PDB entry 3PJV | X-ray diffraction, 1.77 A resolution | chains D and F

Chain D (and F):
Molecule: Cyclic dimeric GMP binding protein
Organism: Pseudomonas fluorescens
Notes: chain F of this document is another copy of the same molecule, construct and numbering; everything in this record applies to it too
UniProt: Q3KK31 (Q3KK31_PSEPF); residue numbers follow UniProt; this construct covers 22-151
Chain sequence (130 residues; each row starts with the number of its first residue):
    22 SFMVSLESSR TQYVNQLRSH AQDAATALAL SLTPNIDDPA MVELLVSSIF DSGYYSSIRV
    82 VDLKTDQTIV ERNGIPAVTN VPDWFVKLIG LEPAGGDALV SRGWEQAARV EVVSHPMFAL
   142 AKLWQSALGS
Unresolved in the structure: 22, 151 (chain F: 22-23, 151)
Modified positions: Mse-24 (selenomethionine; parent Met); Mse-62 (selenomethionine; parent Met); Mse-138 (selenomethionine; parent Met)
From the paper describing this entry:
  - mutagenesis - W125E: abolished binding to LapG
  - mutagenesis - W125E: abolished signaling

Interface between chain D and chain F:
Contacting residue pairs (154):
  Ser-30(D) with Leu-144(F)
  Arg-31(D) with Ile-110(F), hydrogen bond (side chain-backbone); Gly-111(F), hydrogen bond (side chain-backbone); Leu-112(F)
  Tyr-34(D) with Lys-143(F); Leu-144(F), hydrophobic
  Val-35(D) with Leu-112(F), hydrophobic
  Gln-37(D) with Asp-72(F); Ser-73(F)
  Leu-38(D) with Tyr-75(F); Ala-115(F), hydrophobic; Ser-135(F); His-136(F); Pro-137(F), hydrophobic; Ala-140(F), hydrophobic
  Arg-39(D) with Ala-115(F); Gly-116(F)
  His-41(D) with Tyr-75(F); Ser-135(F), hydrogen bond
  Ala-42(D) with Ala-115(F); Gly-116(F); Gly-117(F); Val-133(F); Ser-135(F), hydrogen bond (backbone-side chain)
  Gln-43(D) with Gly-117(F); Asp-118(F), hydrogen bond (side chain-backbone)
  Ala-46(D) with Gly-117(F); Asp-118(F); Ala-119(F); Val-133(F), hydrophobic
  Thr-47(D) with Ala-119(F)
  Leu-49(D) with Val-131(F), hydrophobic
  Ala-50(D) with Ala-119(F), hydrophobic; Leu-120(F); Val-121(F); Val-131(F), hydrophobic
  Leu-53(D) with Val-131(F), hydrophobic
  Thr-54(D) with Val-121(F); Ser-122(F)
  Ile-57(D) with Arg-123(F)
  Asp-58(D) with Arg-123(F), salt bridge
  Asp-72(D) with Gln-33(F)
  Ser-73(D) with Gln-37(F)
  Tyr-75(D) with Gln-37(F); His-41(F), hydrogen bond; Tyr-75(F), hydrophobic; Ser-135(F); His-136(F), hydrogen bond (backbone-backbone)
  Tyr-76(D) with Val-133(F), hydrophobic; Val-134(F); Ser-135(F); His-136(F)
  Ser-77(D) with Val-134(F), hydrogen bond (backbone-backbone); His-136(F)
  Ser-78(D) with Glu-132(F); Val-133(F); Val-134(F), hydrogen bond (backbone-backbone)
  Ile-79(D) with Glu-132(F)
  Arg-80(D) with Arg-130(F); Val-131(F); Glu-132(F), salt bridge
  Val-81(D) with Arg-130(F)
  Val-82(D) with Ala-129(F); Arg-130(F), hydrogen bond (backbone-backbone)
  Asp-83(D) with Ala-128(F)
  Leu-84(D) with Leu-120(F), hydrophobic; Gln-127(F); Ala-128(F), hydrogen bond (backbone-backbone); Ala-129(F); Arg-130(F)
  Ile-96(D) with His-136(F), hydrogen bond (backbone-side chain)
  Pro-97(D) with His-136(F), hydrogen bond (backbone-side chain)
  Ala-98(D) with His-136(F), hydrogen bond (backbone-side chain)
  Val-99(D) with Leu-141(F), hydrophobic
  Thr-100(D) with Mse-138(F)
  Asn-101(D) with Thr-100(F); Asn-101(F); Val-102(F)
  Val-102(D) with Val-99(F)
  Val-107(D) with Val-99(F), hydrophobic
  Ile-110(D) with Arg-31(F), hydrogen bond (backbone-side chain)
  Gly-111(D) with Arg-31(F), hydrogen bond (backbone-side chain)
  Leu-112(D) with Arg-31(F); Val-35(F), hydrophobic
  Glu-113(D) with Val-35(F); Arg-39(F), salt bridge
  Ala-115(D) with Val-35(F); Leu-38(F); Arg-39(F)
  Gly-117(D) with Ala-42(F); Gln-43(F); Ala-46(F)
  Asp-118(D) with Gln-43(F), hydrogen bond (backbone-side chain); Ala-46(F)
  Ala-119(D) with Ala-46(F); Thr-47(F); Ala-50(F), hydrophobic
  Leu-120(D) with Ala-50(F)
  Val-121(D) with Ala-50(F); Thr-54(F); Ile-57(F), hydrophobic
  Arg-123(D) with Asp-58(F), salt bridge
  Glu-126(D) with Lys-85(F), salt bridge
  Gln-127(D) with Leu-84(F)
  Ala-128(D) with Asp-83(F); Leu-84(F), hydrogen bond (backbone-backbone)
  Ala-129(D) with Val-82(F); Leu-84(F), hydrophobic
  Arg-130(D) with Arg-80(F); Val-81(F); Val-82(F), hydrogen bond (backbone-backbone); Leu-84(F)
  Val-131(D) with Leu-49(F), hydrophobic; Ala-50(F), hydrophobic; Leu-53(F), hydrophobic; Arg-80(F)
  Glu-132(D) with Ile-79(F); Arg-80(F), salt bridge
  Val-133(D) with Ala-42(F); Ala-46(F), hydrophobic; Tyr-76(F), hydrophobic; Ser-78(F)
  Val-134(D) with Tyr-76(F); Ser-77(F), hydrogen bond (backbone-backbone); Ser-78(F), hydrogen bond (backbone-backbone)
  Ser-135(D) with Leu-38(F), hydrogen bond (side chain-backbone); His-41(F), hydrogen bond; Ala-42(F), hydrogen bond (side chain-backbone); Tyr-75(F); Ser-77(F)
  His-136(D) with Leu-38(F); Tyr-75(F), hydrogen bond (backbone-backbone); Tyr-76(F); Ser-77(F); Ile-96(F), hydrogen bond (side chain-backbone); Pro-97(F), hydrogen bond (side chain-backbone); Ala-98(F); Phe-139(F)
  Pro-137(D) with Ser-77(F); Ala-98(F), hydrophobic
  Mse-138(D) with Ile-96(F), hydrophobic; Pro-97(F); Ala-98(F); Mse-138(F); Phe-139(F); Ala-142(F), hydrophobic
  Phe-139(D) with Tyr-75(F), hydrophobic; Mse-138(F), hydrophobic; Phe-139(F), hydrophobic
  Ala-140(D) with Tyr-34(F)
  Leu-141(D) with Ala-98(F), hydrophobic
  Lys-143(D) with Tyr-34(F)
  Leu-144(D) with Tyr-34(F), hydrophobic
  Ser-147(D) with Leu-27(F)
Also at the interface, not in a pair above, chain D (79 interface residues in all): Leu-27, Ala-45, Gly-74, Lys-85, Ile-90, Asp-104, Leu-109, Gly-116, Ser-122, Ala-142, Ala-148
Also at the interface, not in a pair above, chain F (73 interface residues in all): Mse-24, Ser-30, Ala-45, Ile-90

Overview:
79 residues of chain D face 73 of chain F across their interface, with 27 hydrogen bonds and 6 salt bridges.
Polar contacts include Asp-58(D)/Arg-123(F), Arg-80(D)/Glu-132(F) and Glu-113(D)/Arg-39(F). The paper reports
that W125E of chain D abolishes binding to LapG; W125E of chain D abolishes signaling.
Chain D and chain F are both Cyclic dimeric GMP binding protein (Pseudomonas fluorescens); the structure,
Structure of Pseudomonas fluorescence LapD periplasmic domain, was determined by X-ray diffraction, deposited
together with 3PJT, 3PJW and 3PJX.
